PDB entry 8Z6A | electron microscopy, 2.99 A resolution | chains B and E of the 6 polymer chains in the assembly

[Chain B]
Protein: Spike glycoprotein
Source organism: Severe acute respiratory syndrome coronavirus 2
UniProt: P0DTC2 (SPIKE_SARS2); numbering as in UniProt (aligned over 1-1208)
Amino-acid sequence (1288 residues; each row starts with the number of its first residue):
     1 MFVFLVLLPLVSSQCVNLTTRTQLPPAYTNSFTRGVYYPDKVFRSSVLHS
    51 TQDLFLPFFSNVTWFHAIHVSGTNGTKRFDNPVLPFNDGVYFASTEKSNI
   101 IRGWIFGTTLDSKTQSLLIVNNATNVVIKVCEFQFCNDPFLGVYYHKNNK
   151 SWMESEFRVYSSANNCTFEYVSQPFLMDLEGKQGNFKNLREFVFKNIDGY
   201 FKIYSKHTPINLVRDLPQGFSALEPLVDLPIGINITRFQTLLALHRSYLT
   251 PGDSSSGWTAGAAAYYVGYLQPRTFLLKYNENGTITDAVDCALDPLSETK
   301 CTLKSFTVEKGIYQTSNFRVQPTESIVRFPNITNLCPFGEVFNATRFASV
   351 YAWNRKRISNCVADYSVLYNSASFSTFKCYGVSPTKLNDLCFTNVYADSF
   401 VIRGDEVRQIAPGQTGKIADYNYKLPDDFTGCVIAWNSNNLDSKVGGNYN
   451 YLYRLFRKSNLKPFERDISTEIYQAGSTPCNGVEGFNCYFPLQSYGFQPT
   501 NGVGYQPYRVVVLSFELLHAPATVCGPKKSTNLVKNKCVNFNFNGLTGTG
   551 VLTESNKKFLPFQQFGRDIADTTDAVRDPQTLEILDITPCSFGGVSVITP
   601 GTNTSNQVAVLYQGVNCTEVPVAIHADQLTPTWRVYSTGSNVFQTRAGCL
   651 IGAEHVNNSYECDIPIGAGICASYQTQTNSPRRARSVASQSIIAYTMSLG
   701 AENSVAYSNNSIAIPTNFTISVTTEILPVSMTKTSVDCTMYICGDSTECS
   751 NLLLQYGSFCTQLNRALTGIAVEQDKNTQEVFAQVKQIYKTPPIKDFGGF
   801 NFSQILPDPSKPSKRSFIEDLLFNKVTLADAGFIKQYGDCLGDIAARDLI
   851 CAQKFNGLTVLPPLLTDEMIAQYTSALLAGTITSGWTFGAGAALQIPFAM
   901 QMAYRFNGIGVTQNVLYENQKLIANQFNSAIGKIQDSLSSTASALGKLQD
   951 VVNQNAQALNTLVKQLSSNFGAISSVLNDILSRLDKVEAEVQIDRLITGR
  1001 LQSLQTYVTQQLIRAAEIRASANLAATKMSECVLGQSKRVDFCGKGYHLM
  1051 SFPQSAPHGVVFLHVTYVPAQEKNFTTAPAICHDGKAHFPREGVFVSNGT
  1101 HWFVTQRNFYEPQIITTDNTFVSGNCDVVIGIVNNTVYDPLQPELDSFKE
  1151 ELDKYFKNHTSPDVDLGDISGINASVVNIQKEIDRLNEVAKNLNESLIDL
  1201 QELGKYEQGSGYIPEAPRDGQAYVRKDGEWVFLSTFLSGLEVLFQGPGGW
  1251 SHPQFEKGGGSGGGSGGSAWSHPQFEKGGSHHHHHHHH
Unresolved in the structure: 1-13, 622-639, 677-688, 828-853, 1150-1288
Sequence notes: variant Gly614 (Asp in P0DTC2); expression tag (1209-1288)
UniProt features mapped onto this chain:
  - region: Asn280 to Cys301 (Putative superantigen), Arg403 to Asp405 (Integrin-binding motif), Asn448 to Phe456 (Immunodominant HLA epitope recognized by the CD8+), Pro681 to Ala684 (Putative superantigen), Ser816 to Tyr837 (Fusion peptide 1), Lys835 to Phe855 (Fusion peptide 2), Asp1163 to Glu1202 (Heptad repeat 2)
  - site (Cleavage): Arg685, Ser686, Arg815, Ser816
  - glycosylation: Asn17 (N-linked (GlcNAc...) (complex) asparagine), Asn61 (N-linked (GlcNAc...) (hybrid) asparagine), Asn74 (N-linked (GlcNAc...) (complex) asparagine), Asn122 (N-linked (GlcNAc...) (hybrid) asparagine), Asn149 (N-linked (GlcNAc...) (complex) asparagine), Asn165 (N-linked (GlcNAc...) (complex) asparagine), Asn234 (N-linked (GlcNAc...) (high mannose) asparagine), Asn282 (N-linked (GlcNAc...) (complex) asparagine), Thr323 (O-linked (GalNAc) threonine), Ser325 (O-linked (HexNAc...) serine), Asn331 (N-linked (GlcNAc...) (complex) asparagine), Asn343 (N-linked (GlcNAc...) (complex) asparagine), Asn603 (N-linked (GlcNAc...) (hybrid) asparagine), Asn616 (N-linked (GlcNAc...) (complex) asparagine), Asn657 (N-linked (GlcNAc...) (complex) asparagine), Thr676 (O-linked (GlcNAc...) threonine), Thr678 (O-linked (GlcNAc...) threonine), Asn709 (N-linked (GlcNAc...) (high mannose) asparagine), Asn717 (N-linked (GlcNAc...) (hybrid) asparagine), Asn801 (N-linked (GlcNAc...) (hybrid) asparagine) and 6 more in UniProt
  - natural variant: Leu5 (L5F: In strain: Iota/B.1.526), Ser13 (S13I: In strain: Epsilon/B.1.427/B.1.429), Leu18 (L18F: In strain: Beta/B.1.351, Gamma/P.1 and 1 more), Thr19 (T19I: In strain: Omicron/BQ.1.1, Omicron/XBB.1.5 and 1 more; T19R: In strain: Delta/B.1.617.2, Omicron/BA.2 and 4 more), Thr20 (T20N: In strain: Gamma/P.1), Leu24 to Ala27 (sequence variant, change not given here; In strain: Omicron/BA.2, Omicron/BA.2.12.1 and 6 more), Pro26 (P26S: In strain: Gamma/P.1), Gln52 (Q52H: In strain: Omicron/EG.5.1), Ala67 (A67V: In strain: Eta/B.1.525, Omicron/BA.1), His69 to Val70 (deletion: In strain: Alpha/B.1.1.7, Eta/B.1.525 and 5 more), Gly75 (G75V: In strain: Lambda/C.37), Thr76 (T76I: In strain: Lambda/C.37), 82 further natural variant entries in UniProt
  - mutagenesis: His69 to Val70 (Increased incorporation of cleaved spike into virions), Asn121 (N121Q: Partial loss of biliverdin affinity), Arg190 (R190K: Partial loss of biliverdin affinity), Asn234 (N234Q: Increased resistance to neutralizing antibodies), Asn331 (N331Q: Reduced viral infectivity), Asn343 (N343Q: Reduced viral infectivity), Leu452 (L452R: Increased resistance to neutralizing antibodies. Decreases HLA binding to NF9 epitope. Increased binding affinity to human ACE2), Tyr453 (Y453F: Decreased HLA binding to NF9 epitope. Increased binding affinity to human ACE2), Ala475 (A475V: Increased resistance to neutralizing antibodies), Val483 (V483A: Increased resistance to neutralizing antibodies), Glu484 (E484D: Increased replication in human TMEM106B overexpressing cells), Phe490 (F490L: Increased resistance to neutralizing antibodies and human covalescent sera neutralization), 14 further mutagenesis entries in UniProt
Disulfides: Cys15-Cys136, Cys131-Cys166, Cys291-Cys301, Cys336-Cys361, Cys379-Cys432, Cys391-Cys525, Cys480-Cys488, Cys538-Cys590, Cys617-Cys649, Cys662-Cys671, Cys738-Cys760, Cys743-Cys749, Cys1032-Cys1043, Cys1082-Cys1126
Glycans and other covalent adducts: N-acetylglucosamine (NAG) linked to Asn17, Asn61, Asn122, Asn149, Asn165, Asn234, Asn282, Asn331, Asn343, Asn616, Asn657, Asn709, Asn717, Asn801, Asn1074, Asn1098, Asn1134

[Chain E]
Protein: Angiotensin-converting enzyme 2
Source organism: Homo sapiens
Notes: EC 3.4.17.23, 3.4.17.-
UniProt: Q9BYF1 (ACE2_HUMAN); numbering as in UniProt (aligned over 1-615)
Amino-acid sequence (631 residues; row label = number of the first residue in the row):
     1 MSSSSWLLLSLVAVTAAQSTIEEQAKTFLDKFNHEAEDLFYQSSLASWNY
    51 NTNITEENVQNMNNAGDKWSAFLKEQSTLAQMYPLQEIQNLTVKLQLQAL
   101 QQNGSSVLSEDKSKRLNTILNTMSTIYSTGKVCNPDNPQECLLLEPGLNE
   151 IMANSLDYNERLWAWESWRSEVGKQLRPLYEEYVVLKNEMARANHYEDYG
   201 DYWRGDYEVNGVDGYDYSRGQLIEDVEHTFEEIKPLYEHLHAYVRAKLMN
   251 AYPSYISPIGCLPAHLLGDMWGRFWTNLYSLTVPFGQKPNIDVTDAMVDQ
   301 AWDAQRIFKEAEKFFVSVGLPNMTQGFWENSMLTDPGNVQKAVCHPTAWD
   351 LGKGDFRILMCTKVTMDDFLTAHHEMGHIQYDMAYAAQPFLLRNGANEGF
   401 HEAVGEIMSLSAATPKHLKSIGLLSPDFQEDNETEINFLLKQALTIVGTL
   451 PFTYMLEKWRWMVFKGEIPKDQWMKKWWEMKREIVGVVEPVPHDETYCDP
   501 ASLFHVSNDYSFIRYYTRTLYQFQFQEALCQAAKHEGPLHKCDISNSTEA
   551 GQKLFNMLRLGKSEPWTLALENVVGAKNMNVRPLLNYFEPLFTWLKDQNK
   601 NSFVGWSTDWSPYADLEVLFQGPHHHHHHHH
Unresolved in the structure: 1-18, 614-631
Sequence notes: expression tag (616-631)
UniProt features mapped onto this chain:
  - region (Interaction with SARS-CoV spike glycoprotein): Asp30 to Tyr41, Met82 to Pro84, Lys353 to Arg357
  - active site: Glu375 (Proton acceptor), His505 (Proton donor)
  - binding site (chloride): Arg169, Trp477, Lys481
  - binding site (substrate): Arg273, His345, Pro346, Tyr515
  - binding site (Zn(2+)): His374, His378, Glu402
  - glycosylation (N-linked (GlcNAc...) asparagine): Asn53, Asn90, Asn103, Asn322, Asn432, Asn546
  - mutagenesis: Ser19 (S19P: Increases slightly the interaction with RBD domain of SARS-CoV-2 spike protein), Gln24 to Lys26 (Slightly inhibits interaction with SARS-CoV spike glycoprotein), Gln24 (Q24T: Increases slightly the interaction with RBD domain of SARS-CoV-2 spike protein), Ala25 (A25V: Increases slightly the interaction with RBD domain of SARS-CoV-2 spike protein), Thr27 (T27Y: Increases slightly the interaction with RBD domain of SARS-CoV-2 spike protein. In sACE2.v2.2; increases interaction with RBD domain of SARS-CoV-2 spike protein ...), Leu29 (L29F: Increases slightly the interaction with RBD domain of SARS-CoV-2 spike protein), Lys31 (K31D: Abolishes interaction with SARS-CoV spike glycoprotein; K31Y: Increases slightly the interaction with RBD domain of SARS-CoV-2 spike protein), Asn33 (N33D: Increases slightly the interaction with RBD domain of SARS-CoV-2 spike protein), His34 (H34A: Increases slightly the interaction with RBD domain of SARS-CoV-2 spike protein), Glu37 (E37A: No effect on interaction with SARS-CoV spike glycoprotein), Asp38 (D38A: No effect on interaction with SARS-CoV spike glycoprotein), Leu39 (L39R: Increases slightly the interaction with RBD domain of SARS-CoV-2 spike protein), 48 further mutagenesis entries in UniProt
Disulfides: Cys133-Cys141, Cys344-Cys361, Cys530-Cys542

[Chain B / chain E interface]
Pairs across the interface (35; chain B residue first):
  Lys417(B) - Asp30(E)  salt bridge
  Tyr449(B) - Asp38(E)  hydrogen bond
  Tyr449(B) - Gln42(E)  hydrogen bond
  Tyr453(B) - His34(E)
  Phe456(B) - Thr27(E)
  Phe456(B) - Lys31(E)
  Ala475(B) - Ser19(E)
  Ala475(B) - Gln24(E)  hydrogen bond (backbone-side chain)
  Gly476(B) - Gln24(E)
  Phe486(B) - Leu79(E)
  Phe486(B) - Met82(E)  hydrophobic
  Phe486(B) - Tyr83(E)  hydrophobic
  Asn487(B) - Gln24(E)  hydrogen bond
  Asn487(B) - Tyr83(E)
  Tyr489(B) - Phe28(E)
  Tyr489(B) - Lys31(E)
  Tyr489(B) - Tyr83(E)
  Gln493(B) - His34(E)
  Ser494(B) - His34(E)  hydrogen bond (backbone-side chain)
  Gly496(B) - Asp38(E)
  Gly496(B) - Lys353(E)  hydrogen bond (backbone-side chain)
  Gln498(B) - Asp38(E)  hydrogen bond
  Gln498(B) - Tyr41(E)
  Gln498(B) - Lys353(E)  hydrogen bond
  Thr500(B) - Tyr41(E)  hydrogen bond
  Thr500(B) - Leu45(E)
  Thr500(B) - Asp355(E)
  Asn501(B) - Tyr41(E)  hydrogen bond
  Asn501(B) - Lys353(E)
  Gly502(B) - Lys353(E)  hydrogen bond (backbone-backbone)
  Gly502(B) - Gly354(E)
  Gly502(B) - Asp355(E)
  Tyr505(B) - Gly352(E)  hydrogen bond (side chain-backbone)
  Tyr505(B) - Lys353(E)
  Tyr505(B) - Gly354(E)
Also at the interface, not in a pair above, chain B (22 interface residues in all): Arg403, Gly446, Tyr495, Phe497, Val503
Also at the interface, not in a pair above, chain E (19 interface residues in all): Glu37

[In short]
Chain B and chain E form an interface of 22 and 19 residues respectively; the contacts include 12 hydrogen
bonds and 1 salt bridge. Polar pairs include Lys417(B)-Asp30(E), Tyr449(B)-Asp38(E) and Tyr449(B)-Gln42(E).
Here chain B is Spike glycoprotein (Severe acute respiratory syndrome coronavirus 2) and chain E is
Angiotensin-converting enzyme 2 (Homo sapiens). Entry 8Z6A (Cryo-EM structure of SARS-CoV-2 D614G S with three
ACE2 receptors binding (RB3) in prefusion conformation) was determined by electron microscopy (same
publication as 8Z3W, 8Z4X, 8Z64, 8Z7B and 8Z7P).
